6VVT - chains C and E of the 9 polymer chains in the assembly; structure by X-ray diffraction, 2.90 A resolution.

# Chain C
Protein: DNA-directed RNA polymerase subunit beta
From: Mycolicibacterium smegmatis (strain ATCC 700084 / mc(2)155)
Notes: EC 2.7.7.6
Reference sequence: P60281 (RPOB_MYCS2); numbering as in UniProt (aligned over 1-1169)
Chain sequence (1169 residues; row label = number of the first residue in the row):
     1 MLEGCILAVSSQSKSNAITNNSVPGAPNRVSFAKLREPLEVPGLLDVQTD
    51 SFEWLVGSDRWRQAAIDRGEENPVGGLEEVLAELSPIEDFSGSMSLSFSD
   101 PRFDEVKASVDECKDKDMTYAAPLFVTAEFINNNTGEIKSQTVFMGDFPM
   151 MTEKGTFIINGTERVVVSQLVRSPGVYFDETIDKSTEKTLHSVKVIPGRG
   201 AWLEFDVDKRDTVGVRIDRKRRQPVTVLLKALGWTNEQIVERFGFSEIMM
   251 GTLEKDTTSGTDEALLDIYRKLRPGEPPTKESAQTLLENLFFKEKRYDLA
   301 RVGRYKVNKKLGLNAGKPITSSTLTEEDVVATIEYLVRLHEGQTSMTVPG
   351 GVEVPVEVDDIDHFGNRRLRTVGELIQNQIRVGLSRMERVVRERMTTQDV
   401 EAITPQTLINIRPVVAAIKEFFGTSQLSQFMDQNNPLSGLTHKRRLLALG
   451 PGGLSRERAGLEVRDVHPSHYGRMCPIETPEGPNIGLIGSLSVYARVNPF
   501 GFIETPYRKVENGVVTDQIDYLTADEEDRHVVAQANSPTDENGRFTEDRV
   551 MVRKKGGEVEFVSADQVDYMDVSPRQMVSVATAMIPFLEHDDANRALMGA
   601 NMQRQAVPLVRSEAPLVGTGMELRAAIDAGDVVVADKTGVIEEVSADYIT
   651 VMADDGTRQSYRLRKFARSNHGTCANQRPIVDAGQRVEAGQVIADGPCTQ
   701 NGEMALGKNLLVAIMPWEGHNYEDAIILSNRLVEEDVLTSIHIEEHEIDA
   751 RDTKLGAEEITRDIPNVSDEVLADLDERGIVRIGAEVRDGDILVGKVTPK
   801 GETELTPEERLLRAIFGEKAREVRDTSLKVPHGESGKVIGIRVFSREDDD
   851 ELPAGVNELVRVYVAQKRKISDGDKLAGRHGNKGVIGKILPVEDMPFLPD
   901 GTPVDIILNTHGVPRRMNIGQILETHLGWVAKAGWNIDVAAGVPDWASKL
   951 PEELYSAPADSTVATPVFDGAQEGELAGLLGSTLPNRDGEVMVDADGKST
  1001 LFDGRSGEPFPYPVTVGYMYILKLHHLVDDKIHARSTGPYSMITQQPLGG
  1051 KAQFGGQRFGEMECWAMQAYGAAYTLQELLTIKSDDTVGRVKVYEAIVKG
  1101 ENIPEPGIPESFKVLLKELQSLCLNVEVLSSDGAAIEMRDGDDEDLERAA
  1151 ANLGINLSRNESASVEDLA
Unresolved in the structure: 1-20, 88-97, 127-139, 174-361, 451-461, 545-550, 560-567, 1140-1169
Differences from the reference sequence: variant Leu447 (Ser in P60281)
Ligand contacts: sorangicin a (SRN): Val167, Ser425, Gln426, Leu427, Ser428, Gln429, Phe430, Asp432, Ser438, Thr441, His442, Arg445, Leu447, Pro480, Asn484, Ile488, Arg604
UniProt features mapped onto this chain:
  - mutagenesis: Gln429 (Q429K/L: Rifampicin (Rif) resistant), Asp432 (D432V: Rifampicin (Rif) resistant; D432Y: Rifampicin (Rif) resistant; RbpA no longer rescues transcription in the presence of Rif. Decreased affinity for Rif, no change in affinity for RbpA), His442 (H442D/L/P/R/Y: Rifampicin (Rif) resistant), Arg445 (R445L/P: Rifampicin (Rif) resistant), Leu449 (L449P: Rifampicin (Rif) resistant)
Reported in the primary citation:
  - conformationally variable residues (order/disorder transition): Pro451 to Gly460

# Chain E
Protein: DNA-directed RNA polymerase subunit omega
From: Mycolicibacterium smegmatis (strain ATCC 700084 / mc(2)155)
Notes: EC 2.7.7.6
Reference sequence: A0QWT1 (RPOZ_MYCS2); numbering as in UniProt (aligned over 1-107)
Chain sequence (107 residues; each row starts with the number of its first residue):
     1 MSTPHADAQLNAADDLGIDSSAASAYDTPLGITNPPIDELLSRASSKYAL
    51 VIYAAKRARQINDYYNQLGDGILEYVGPLVEPGLQEKPLSIALREIHGDL
   101 LEHTEGE
Unresolved in the structure: 1-24, 107

# Chain C / chain E interface
Contacting residue pairs (9; chain C residue first):
  Tyr1070(C) - Tyr48(E)
  Gly1071(C) - Tyr48(E)
  Tyr1074(C) - Ile52(E)  hydrophobic
  Gly1100(C) - Asn62(E)
  Gly1100(C) - Asn66(E)
  Asn1102(C) - Arg59(E)  hydrogen bond (side chain-backbone)
  Asn1102(C) - Asn62(E)
  Asn1102(C) - Asp63(E)  hydrogen bond
  Ile1103(C) - Arg59(E)  hydrogen bond (backbone-side chain)
Other interface residues (no listed pair), chain C (7 interface residues in all): Glu1101

# In short
The interface between chain C and chain E involves 7 residues on one side and 6 on the other; the contacts
include 3 hydrogen bonds. Among the polar pairs are Asn1102(C)-Arg59(E), Asn1102(C)-Asp63(E) and
Ile1103(C)-Arg59(E). Bound to chain C: sorangicin a. UniProt lists 5 mutagenesis sites on chain C. The paper
reports conformational variability at Pro451(C).
Chain C is DNA-directed RNA polymerase subunit beta and chain E is DNA-directed RNA polymerase subunit omega,
both from Mycolicibacterium smegmatis (strain ATCC 700084 / mc(2)155); the structure, Crystal structure of a
Mycobacterium smegmatis transcription initiation complex with Rifampicin-resistant RNA polymerase and
antibiotic Sorangicin, was determined by X-ray diffraction together with 6VVS, 6VVV, 6VVX, 6VVY, 6VVZ and 6VW0
from the same study.
